PDB entry 5DQI | X-ray diffraction, 2.30 A resolution | chains A and T of the 3 polymer chains in the assembly

[Chain A]
Name: DNA polymerase eta
Source organism: Homo sapiens
Notes: EC 2.7.7.7
UniProt: Q9Y253 (POLH_HUMAN); residue numbers follow UniProt; this construct covers 1-432
Chain sequence (435 residues; each row starts with the number of its first residue; numbers below 1 keep their minus sign (Gly-2 is residue -2)):
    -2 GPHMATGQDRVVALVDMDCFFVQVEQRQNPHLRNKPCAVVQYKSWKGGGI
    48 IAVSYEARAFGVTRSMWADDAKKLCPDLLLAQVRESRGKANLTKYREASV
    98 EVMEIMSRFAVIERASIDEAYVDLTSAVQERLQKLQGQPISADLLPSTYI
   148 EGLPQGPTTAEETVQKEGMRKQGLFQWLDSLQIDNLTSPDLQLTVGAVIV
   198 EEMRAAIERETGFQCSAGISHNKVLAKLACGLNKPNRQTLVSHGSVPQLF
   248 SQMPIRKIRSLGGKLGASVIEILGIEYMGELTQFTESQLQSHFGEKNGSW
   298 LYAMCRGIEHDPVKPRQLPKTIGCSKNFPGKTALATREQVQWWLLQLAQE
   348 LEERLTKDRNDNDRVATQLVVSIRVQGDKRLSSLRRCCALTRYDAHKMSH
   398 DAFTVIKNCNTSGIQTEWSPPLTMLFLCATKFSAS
Disordered / not traced: -2 to 1, 154-160
Differences from the reference sequence: expression tag (-2 to 0)
Metal / ion sites: Ca2+ site 1: Asp13, Met14, Asp115 (together with 2'-deoxycytidine-5'-triphosphate); Ca2+ site 2: Asp13, Asp115, Glu116 (together with 2'-deoxycytidine-5'-triphosphate) (shared with 1 residue of chain P)
Ligand contacts: 2'-deoxycytidine-5'-triphosphate (DCP): Asp13, Met14, Asp15, Cys16, Phe17, Phe18, Ile48, Ala49, Tyr52, Arg55, Arg61, Ile114, Asp115, Glu116, Lys231
What the authors report for this chain:
  - binding site for 2'-deoxycytidine-5'-triphosphate: Arg61
  - binding site for the 9-nt DNA strand: Arg111

[Chain T]
Molecule: 12-nt DNA strand
Sequence (12 nucleotides; numbered 1 to 12; the number before each row is that of its first residue):
     1 CATGXTGACGCT
Modified positions: 5EJ (1-(2-deoxy-5-O-phosphono-beta-D-erythro-pentofuranosyl)-4-ethoxy-5-methylpyrimidin-2(1H)-one) at position 5

[Chain A / chain T interface]
Residue-residue contacts (41):
  Gln38(A) with DG4(T), base contact; 5EJ_5(T), sugar contact
  Tyr39(A) with DG4(T), phosphate contact; 5EJ_5(T), hydrogen bond to the phosphate
  Trp42(A) with DA2(T), stacking on the base
  Gly46(A) with DT3(T), base contact
  Ile47(A) with DT3(T), base contact
  Ile48(A) with DT3(T), base contact; DG4(T), base contact
  Arg61(A) with DT3(T), base contact
  Ser62(A) with DT3(T), base contact
  Trp64(A) with DA2(T), phosphate contact; DT3(T), phosphate contact
  Lys86(A) with 5EJ_5(T), hydrogen bond to the phosphate; DT6(T), salt bridge to the phosphate
  Arg93(A) with DT6(T), salt bridge to the phosphate; DG7(T), salt bridge to the phosphate
  Lys293(A) with DG10(T), sugar contact
  Lys311(A) with DC9(T), salt bridge to the phosphate
  Arg313(A) with DA8(T), sugar contact; DC9(T), salt bridge to the phosphate
  Pro316(A) with DA8(T), phosphate contact
  Lys317(A) with DA8(T), hydrogen bond to the phosphate; DC9(T), salt bridge to the phosphate
  Thr318(A) with DG7(T), sugar contact; DA8(T), hydrogen bond to the phosphate
  Ile319(A) with DG7(T), phosphate contact
  Gly320(A) with DT6(T), phosphate contact; DG7(T), hydrogen bond to the phosphate
  Cys321(A) with DT6(T), phosphate contact
  Ser322(A) with 5EJ_5(T), sugar contact; DT6(T), hydrogen bond to the phosphate
  Lys323(A) with 5EJ_5(T), salt bridge to the phosphate
  Asn324(A) with DG4(T), sugar contact; 5EJ_5(T), hydrogen bond to the phosphate
  Pro326(A) with DC1(T), phosphate contact; DA2(T), base contact; DG4(T), phosphate contact
  Gly327(A) with DA2(T), phosphate contact
  Thr329(A) with DA2(T), base contact
  Arg351(A) with DG7(T), salt bridge to the phosphate
Other interface residues (no listed pair), chain A (32 interface residues in all): Ala87, Leu89, Arg111, Lys328, Glu347
Other interface residues (no listed pair), chain T (11 interface residues in all): DC11

[Summary]
32 residues of chain A and 11 residues of chain T are in contact, with 7 hydrogen bonds, 8 salt bridges and 1
aromatic stacking contact. Among the polar pairs are Tyr39(A)-5EJ_5(T), Lys86(A)-5EJ_5(T) and
Lys317(A)-DA8(T). From the paper: a binding site for 2'-deoxycytidine-5'-triphosphate at Arg61(A); a binding
site for the 9-nt DNA strand at Arg111(A).
Chain A is DNA polymerase eta (Homo sapiens) and chain T is a 12-nt DNA strand; the structure, Crystal
Structure of Human DNA Polymerase Eta Extending an O4-Ethylthymidine : dA Pair By Inserting dCTP ..., was
determined by X-ray diffraction together with 5DLF, 5DLG, 5DQG and 5DQH from the same study.
